6N1V - chains B and D of the 24 polymer chains in the assembly; structure by electron microscopy, 4.00 A resolution.

== Chain B ==
Name: Envelope glycoprotein gp120
Source organism: Human immunodeficiency virus 1
UniProtKB: Q2N0S6 (Q2N0S6_9HIV1); the construct lacks a stretch of the UniProt sequence and is renumbered around it, so the offset changes along the chain: 31-141 = UniProt 30-140; 150-185 = UniProt 141-176; 187-309 = UniProt 186-308; 312-321 = UniProt 309-318; 2 more segments
Amino-acid sequence (473 residues; each row starts with the number of its first residue; note: 12 numbers in that range are skipped by the numbering (no residue carries them; nothing is unmodelled there); a row labelled like 185A-185I holds insertion residues (185A, then the next letters in order)):
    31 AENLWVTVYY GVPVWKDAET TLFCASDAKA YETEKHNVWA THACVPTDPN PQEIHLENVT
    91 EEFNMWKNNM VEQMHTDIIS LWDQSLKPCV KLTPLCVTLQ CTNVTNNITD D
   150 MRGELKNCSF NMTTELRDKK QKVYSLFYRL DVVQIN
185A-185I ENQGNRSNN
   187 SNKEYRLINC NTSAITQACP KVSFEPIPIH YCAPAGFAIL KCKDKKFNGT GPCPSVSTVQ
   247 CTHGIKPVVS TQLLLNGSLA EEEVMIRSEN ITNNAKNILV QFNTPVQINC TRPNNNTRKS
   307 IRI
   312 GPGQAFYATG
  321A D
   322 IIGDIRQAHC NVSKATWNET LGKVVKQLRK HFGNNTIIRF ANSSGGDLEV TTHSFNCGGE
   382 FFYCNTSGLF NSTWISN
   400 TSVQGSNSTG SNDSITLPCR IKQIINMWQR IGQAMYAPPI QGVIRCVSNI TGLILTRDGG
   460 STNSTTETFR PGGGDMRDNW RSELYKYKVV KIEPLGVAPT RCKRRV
Unresolved in the structure: 185A-185I, 400-410
Disulfide bonds: Cys119-Cys205, Cys126-Cys196, Cys131-Cys157, Cys218-Cys247, Cys228-Cys239, Cys296-Cys331, Cys378-Cys445, Cys385-Cys418
Covalent attachments: glycan linked to Asn88, Asn137, Asn276, Asn332; N-acetylglucosamine (NAG) linked to Asn133, Asn156, Asn160, Asn197, Asn234, Asn262, Asn295, Asn301, Asn339, Asn363, Asn386, Asn392, Asn448
Differences from the reference sequence: conflict Asn332 (Thr330 in Q2N0S6), Cys501 (Ala498 in Q2N0S6)

== Chain D ==
Name: Envelope glycoprotein gp41
Source organism: Human immunodeficiency virus 1
UniProtKB: Q2N0S6 (Q2N0S6_9HIV1); residues 512-664 here correspond to UniProt positions 509-661 (UniProt number = residue number - 3)
Amino-acid sequence (153 residues; each row starts with the number of its first residue):
   512 AVGIGAVFLG FLGAAGSTMG AASMTLTVQA RNLLSGIVQQ QSNLLRAIEA QQHLLKLTVW
   572 GIKQLQARVL AVERYLRDQQ LLGIWGCSGK LICCTNVPWN SSWSNRNLSE IWDNMTWLQW
   632 DKEISNYTQI IYGLLEESQN QQEKNEQDLL ALD
Unresolved in the structure: 548-568
Disulfide bonds: Cys598-Cys604
Differences from the reference sequence: conflict Cys605 (Thr602 in Q2N0S6)

== Interface between chain B and chain D ==
Pairs across the interface - 7 pairs, chain B then chain D:
  Arg500(B) - Ala662(D)
  Cys501(B) - Leu661(D)
  Cys501(B) - Ala662(D)  hydrophobic
  Lys502(B) - Leu661(D)  hydrogen bond (backbone-backbone)
  Arg503(B) - Leu661(D)
  Arg504(B) - Glu657(D)  salt bridge
  Arg504(B) - Leu661(D)
Interface residues without a listed pair, chain D (4 interface residues in all): Asp664

== Overview ==
The interface between chain B and chain D involves 5 residues on one side and 4 on the other; the contacts
include 1 hydrogen bond and 1 salt bridge. Among the polar pairs are Arg504(B)-Glu657(D) and
Lys502(B)-Leu661(D).
Here chain B is Envelope glycoprotein gp120 and chain D is Envelope glycoprotein gp41, both from Human
immunodeficiency virus 1. Entry 6N1V (Cryo-EM structure at 4.0 A resolution of vaccine-elicited antibody
A12V163-a.01 in complex with HIV-1 Env BG505 ...) was determined by electron microscopy together with 6MPH,
6MQC, 6MQE, 6MQM, 6MQR, 6N16 and 4 further entries from the same study.
